1M2H - chain A; structure by X-ray diffraction, 1.80 A resolution.

Chain A:
Molecule: Silent Information Regulator 2
From: Archaeoglobus fulgidus
UniProt: O28597 (NPD1_ARCFU); residues 1-245 here = UniProt positions 1-245
Sequence (249 residues; row label = number of the first residue in the row):
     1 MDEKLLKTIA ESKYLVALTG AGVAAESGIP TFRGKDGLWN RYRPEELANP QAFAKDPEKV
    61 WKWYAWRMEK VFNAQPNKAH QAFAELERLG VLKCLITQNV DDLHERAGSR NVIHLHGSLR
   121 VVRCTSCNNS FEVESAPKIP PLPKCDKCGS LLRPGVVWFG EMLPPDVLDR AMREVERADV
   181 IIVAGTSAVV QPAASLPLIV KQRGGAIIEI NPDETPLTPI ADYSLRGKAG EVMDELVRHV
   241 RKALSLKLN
Differences from the reference sequence: engineered mutation A24 (Ser in O28597); cloning artifact (246-249)
Ion coordination: Zn2+: C124, C127, C145, C148
Residues lining bound ligands: adenosine-5-diphosphoribose (APR): G20, A21, G22, A25, E26, T31, F32, R33, W39, Q98, N99, H116, F159, G185, T186, S187, A188, V190, I210, N211, P212, D213, G227, K228, A229
Curated features (UniProtKB/Swiss-Prot):
  - active site: H116 (Proton acceptor)
  - binding site (NAD(+)): Q98 to D101, G185 to S187, N211 to D213, A229
  - binding site (substrate): Y64, R67
  - binding site (Zn(2+)): C124, C127, C145, C148
  - mutagenesis: R33 (R33A: Reduces activity by 20%), E45 (E45A: No effect), H80 (H80N: Slightly reduces affinity for NAD), D101 (D101N: Reduces activity 80-fold. Reduces affinity for NAD 10-fold), H116 (H116D/N: Reduces activity 30-fold), F159 (F159A: Reduces activity 20-fold), M162 (M162P: Change in substrate affinity; when associated with Y-191 and M-216), Q191 (Q191Y: Change in substrate affinity; when associated with P-162 and M-216), P216 (P216M: Change in substrate affinity; when associated with P-162 and Y-191)

In short:
Bound to chain A: adenosine-5-diphosphoribose. The Zn2+ site is built by C124, C127, C145 and C148. From
UniProt: active-site residue H116, 11 NAD+-binding residues, substrate-binding residues Y64 and R67 and 4
Zn2+-binding residues.
Chain A is Silent Information Regulator 2 (Archaeoglobus fulgidus); the structure, Sir2 homologue S24A
mutant-ADP ribose complex, was determined by X-ray diffraction (same publication as 1M2G, 1M2J, 1M2K and
1M2N).
